PDB entry 4B0T | X-ray diffraction, 2.16 A resolution | chains A and B

# Chain A (and B)
Molecule: Pup--protein ligase
Organism: Corynebacterium glutamicum
Notes: EC 6.3.2.-; chain B of this document is another copy of the same molecule, construct and numbering; everything in this record applies to it too
UniProtKB: Q8NQE1 (PAFA_CORGL); residues 1-482 here = UniProt positions 1-482
Amino-acid sequence (493 residues; row label = number of the first residue in the row):
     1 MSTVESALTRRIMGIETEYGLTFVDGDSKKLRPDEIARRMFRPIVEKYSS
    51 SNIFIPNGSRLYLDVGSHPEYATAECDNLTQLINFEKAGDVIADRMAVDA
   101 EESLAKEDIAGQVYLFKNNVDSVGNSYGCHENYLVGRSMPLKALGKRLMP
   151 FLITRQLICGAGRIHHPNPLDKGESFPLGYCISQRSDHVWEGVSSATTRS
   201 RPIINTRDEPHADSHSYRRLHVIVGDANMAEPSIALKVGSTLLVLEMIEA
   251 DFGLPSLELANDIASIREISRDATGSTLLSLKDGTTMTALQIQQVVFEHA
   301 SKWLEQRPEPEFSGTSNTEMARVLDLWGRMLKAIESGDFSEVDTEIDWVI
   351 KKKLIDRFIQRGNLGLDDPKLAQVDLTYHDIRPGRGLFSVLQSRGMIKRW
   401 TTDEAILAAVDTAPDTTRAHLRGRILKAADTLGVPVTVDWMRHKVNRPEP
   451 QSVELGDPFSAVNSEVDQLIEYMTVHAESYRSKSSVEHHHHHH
Unresolved in the structure: 1, 26-31, 478-493 (chain B: 1, 26-30, 479-493)
Differences from the reference sequence: expression tag (483-493)
Ion coordination: Mg2+: Glu16 (together with ADP)
Small-molecule neighbours:
  - ADP (adenosine-5'-diphosphate), molecule 1: Ile12, Met13, Gly14, Ile15, Glu16, Asn446, Pro450
  - ADP, molecule 2: Asn52, Arg60, Ala72, Thr73, Ala74, Glu75, Asn132, Tyr133, Leu134, Asp208, Glu209, Pro210, His211, Ala212, Arg219, Arg418, Trp440, Pro458
Swiss-Prot annotation at these positions:
  - active site: Asp64 (Proton acceptor)
  - binding site (Mg(2+)): Glu16, Tyr62, Glu70
  - binding site (ATP): Arg60, Thr73, Trp440
  - mutagenesis: Glu16 (E16A: Abolishes pupylation), Glu18 (E18A: Abolishes pupylation), Arg60 (R60A: Abolishes pupylation), Asp64 (D64N: Abolishes pupylation), His68 (H68A: Nearly abolishes pupylation), His130 (H130A: Abolishes pupylation), Arg199 (R199A: Reduces pupylation), Arg201 (R201A: Highly reduces pupylation), His211 (H211A: Reduces pupylation), His221 (H221A: Abolishes pupylation), Leu354 (L354E: Highly reduces pupylation), Phe358 (F358E: Reduces pupylation), 2 further mutagenesis entries in UniProt
From the paper describing this entry:
  - binding site for ADP: Arg60, His211, Arg219, Arg418, Trp440
  - mutagenesis - R60A, W440A: abolished catalytic activity on PupE
  - mutagenesis - R199A, R201A, H211A: decreased catalytic activity
  - Mg2+ coordination: Glu16
  - mutagenesis - E16A, E18A: abolished catalytic activity
  - Mg2+ coordination through a water molecule: Glu70
  - mutagenesis - H130A, H221A: abolished catalytic activity on ligation
  - catalytic residues: Arg185, Arg201 (proposed by the authors, not directly observed)
  - mutagenesis - D64N: abolished catalytic activity on pupylation
  - mutagenesis - H68A: decreased catalytic activity on pupylation
  - catalytic residues: Asp64
  - mutagenesis - L376E: abolished catalytic activity on Pup

# How chain A and chain B interact
Contacting residue pairs - 288 pairs, chain A then chain B:
  Ser2(A) with Ala250(B); Asp251(B), hydrogen bond (backbone-backbone)
  Thr3(A) with Ala250(B), hydrogen bond (backbone-backbone)
  Val4(A) with Trp303(B), hydrophobic; Pro308(B)
  Ser6(A) with Glu249(B)
  Ala7(A) with Glu246(B); Glu249(B); Trp303(B), hydrophobic
  Leu8(A) with Leu134(B), hydrophobic; Gly136(B); Glu246(B); Glu249(B), hydrogen bond (backbone-side chain)
  Thr9(A) with Glu246(B); Arg307(B); Pro308(B); Pro310(B); Gly314(B); Thr315(B), hydrogen bond (backbone-backbone)
  Arg10(A) with Asp77(B), salt bridge; Phe312(B); Gly314(B); Thr416(B), hydrogen bond (side chain-backbone); Phe459(B), hydrogen bond (side chain-backbone)
  Arg11(A) with Cys76(B); Asp77(B); Leu134(B), hydrogen bond (side chain-backbone); Val135(B); Leu242(B); Leu245(B); Glu246(B); Glu249(B), salt bridge
  Ile12(A) with Glu75(B); Cys76(B); Tyr133(B); Leu134(B), hydrogen bond (backbone-backbone); Thr417(B); Pro458(B); Phe459(B), hydrophobic
  Met13(A) with Glu75(B); Cys76(B), hydrogen bond (backbone-backbone); Asn78(B); Leu79(B), hydrophobic; Leu82(B), hydrophobic; Asn132(B)
  Gly14(A) with Thr73(B); His130(B); Glu131(B); Asn132(B), hydrogen bond (backbone-backbone)
  Ile15(A) with Tyr71(B); Ala72(B); Thr73(B), hydrogen bond (backbone-backbone); Leu82(B), hydrophobic; Glu86(B); Cys129(B), hydrophobic; His130(B); Glu131(B)
  Glu16(A) with Arg60(B), salt bridge; Glu70(B); Tyr71(B); Ala72(B); Gly128(B); Cys129(B); His130(B), hydrogen bond (backbone-backbone); Asn132(B), hydrogen bond; His221(B), salt bridge
  Thr17(A) with Pro69(B); Glu70(B); Tyr71(B), hydrogen bond (backbone-backbone); Lys117(B); Gly128(B); Cys129(B)
  Glu18(A) with His68(B); Pro69(B); Glu70(B); Tyr127(B); Gly128(B), hydrogen bond (side chain-backbone)
  Tyr19(A) with His68(B); Pro69(B), hydrogen bond (backbone-backbone); Gly89(B); Asp90(B), hydrogen bond; Phe116(B); Lys117(B)
  Gly20(A) with Tyr114(B); Leu115(B); Phe116(B), hydrogen bond (backbone-backbone); Tyr127(B)
  Leu21(A) with Val113(B), hydrophobic; Tyr114(B); Leu115(B), hydrophobic
  Thr22(A) with Gln112(B); Val113(B); Tyr114(B), hydrogen bond (backbone-backbone); Phe116(B)
  Phe23(A) with Leu104(B), hydrophobic; Ile109(B), hydrophobic; Ala110(B); Gly111(B); Gln112(B)
  Val24(A) with Gly111(B); Gln112(B), hydrogen bond (backbone-backbone); Tyr114(B), hydrophobic
  Asp34(A) with Val65(B)
  Ile36(A) with Leu104(B), hydrophobic
  Arg38(A) with Glu46(B); Val65(B)
  Arg39(A) with Leu104(B); Glu107(B), salt bridge
  Met40(A) with Ala93(B); Met96(B), hydrophobic; Ala97(B); Ala100(B), hydrophobic; Leu115(B), hydrophobic
  Phe41(A) with Leu63(B), hydrophobic; Asp64(B); Met96(B), hydrophobic
  Arg42(A) with Arg42(B); Glu46(B), salt bridge
  Ile44(A) with Leu61(B), hydrophobic; Met96(B), hydrophobic
  Val45(A) with Val45(B), hydrophobic; Ile53(B), hydrophobic
  Glu46(A) with Arg38(B); Arg42(B), salt bridge
  Lys47(A) with Asp430(B)
  Tyr48(A) with Ile53(B), hydrophobic; Phe54(B); Ile55(B), hydrophobic; Pro56(B); Asp430(B), hydrogen bond
  Ser49(A) with Ser49(B)
  Ser50(A) with Thr437(B), hydrogen bond
  Ser51(A) with Pro435(B)
  Asn52(A) with Thr437(B), hydrogen bond; Asn446(B), hydrogen bond
  Ile53(A) with Ile44(B), hydrophobic; Val45(B), hydrophobic; Tyr48(B), hydrophobic
  Phe54(A) with Tyr48(B)
  Pro56(A) with Tyr48(B)
  Arg60(A) with Glu16(B), salt bridge
  Leu61(A) with Ile44(B), hydrophobic
  Tyr62(A) with Pro435(B); Arg447(B)
  Leu63(A) with Phe41(B), hydrophobic
  Asp64(A) with Phe41(B); Pro435(B)
  Val65(A) with Asp34(B); Arg38(B)
  Gly66(A) with Glu478(B)
  His68(A) with Glu18(B); Tyr19(B)
  Pro69(A) with Glu18(B); Tyr19(B), hydrogen bond (backbone-backbone)
  Glu70(A) with Glu16(B); Thr17(B); Glu18(B); Arg447(B), salt bridge
  Tyr71(A) with Ile15(B); Glu16(B); Thr17(B), hydrogen bond (backbone-backbone)
  Ala72(A) with Ile15(B); Glu16(B)
  Thr73(A) with Gly14(B); Ile15(B), hydrogen bond (backbone-backbone)
  Ala74(A) with Met13(B)
  Glu75(A) with Ile12(B); Met13(B)
  Cys76(A) with Arg11(B); Ile12(B); Met13(B), hydrogen bond (backbone-backbone)
  Asp77(A) with Arg10(B), salt bridge; Arg11(B); Met13(B)
  Asn78(A) with Met13(B)
  Leu79(A) with Met13(B)
  Leu82(A) with Gly14(B); Ile15(B), hydrophobic
  Glu86(A) with Ile15(B)
  Gly89(A) with Tyr19(B)
  Asp90(A) with Tyr19(B), hydrogen bond
  Met96(A) with Met40(B); Phe41(B), hydrophobic; Ile44(B), hydrophobic
  Ser103(A) with Arg39(B), hydrogen bond (backbone-side chain)
  Leu104(A) with Phe23(B), hydrophobic; Ile36(B), hydrophobic; Arg39(B)
  Glu107(A) with Arg39(B), salt bridge
  Ile109(A) with Leu31(B), hydrophobic
  Ala110(A) with Asp25(B)
  Gly111(A) with Phe23(B); Val24(B)
  Gln112(A) with Thr22(B); Phe23(B); Val24(B), hydrogen bond (backbone-backbone)
  Val113(A) with Leu21(B), hydrophobic; Thr22(B); Phe23(B), hydrophobic
  Tyr114(A) with Gly20(B); Leu21(B); Thr22(B), hydrogen bond (backbone-backbone); Val24(B), hydrophobic
  Leu115(A) with Gly20(B); Leu21(B), hydrophobic
  Phe116(A) with Tyr19(B); Gly20(B), hydrogen bond (backbone-backbone); Thr22(B)
  Lys117(A) with Thr17(B); Tyr19(B)
  Tyr127(A) with Glu18(B); Tyr19(B); Gly20(B)
  Gly128(A) with Glu16(B); Thr17(B); Glu18(B), hydrogen bond (backbone-side chain)
  Cys129(A) with Ile15(B), hydrophobic; Glu16(B); Thr17(B)
  His130(A) with Gly14(B); Ile15(B); Glu16(B), hydrogen bond (backbone-backbone)
  Glu131(A) with Gly14(B); Ile15(B)
  Asn132(A) with Met13(B); Gly14(B), hydrogen bond (backbone-backbone); Glu16(B), hydrogen bond
  Tyr133(A) with Ile12(B)
  Leu134(A) with Leu8(B), hydrophobic; Arg11(B), hydrogen bond (backbone-side chain); Ile12(B), hydrogen bond (backbone-backbone)
  Val135(A) with Arg11(B)
  Gly136(A) with Leu8(B)
  Thr198(A) with Val475(B); His476(B)
  Arg201(A) with Pro448(B)
  Asn205(A) with Glu449(B), hydrogen bond
  Glu209(A) with Lys444(B), salt bridge; Ser452(B)
  His221(A) with Glu16(B), salt bridge
  Leu242(A) with Arg11(B); Met13(B), hydrophobic
  Leu245(A) with Arg11(B)
  Glu246(A) with Ala7(B); Leu8(B); Thr9(B); Arg11(B)
  Glu249(A) with Ser6(B); Ala7(B); Leu8(B), hydrogen bond (side chain-backbone); Arg11(B), salt bridge
  Ala250(A) with Ser2(B); Thr3(B), hydrogen bond (backbone-backbone)
  Asp251(A) with Ser2(B), hydrogen bond (backbone-backbone)
  Trp303(A) with Val4(B), hydrophobic; Ala7(B), hydrophobic
  Arg307(A) with Thr9(B)
  Pro308(A) with Val4(B); Thr9(B)
  Pro310(A) with Thr9(B)
  Phe312(A) with Arg10(B)
  Gly314(A) with Thr9(B); Arg10(B)
  Thr315(A) with Thr9(B), hydrogen bond (backbone-backbone)
  Ile381(A) with Tyr19(B), hydrophobic
  Thr416(A) with Arg10(B), hydrogen bond (backbone-side chain)
  Thr417(A) with Ile12(B)
  Asp430(A) with Lys47(B), salt bridge; Tyr48(B), hydrogen bond
  Pro435(A) with Tyr62(B); Asp64(B)
  Thr437(A) with Ser50(B), hydrogen bond
  Arg442(A) with Asp439(B), salt bridge; Arg442(B)
  Lys444(A) with Asn52(B)
  Asn446(A) with Asn52(B), hydrogen bond
  Arg447(A) with Tyr62(B); Glu70(B), salt bridge
  Glu449(A) with Asn205(B)
  Pro450(A) with Glu209(B)
  Ser452(A) with Glu209(B)
  Pro458(A) with Ile12(B)
  Phe459(A) with Arg10(B), hydrogen bond (backbone-side chain); Arg11(B); Ile12(B), hydrophobic
  Val475(A) with Thr198(B); Arg199(B)
  His476(A) with Arg199(B)
Interface residues without a listed pair, chain A (136 interface residues in all): Asp25, Ile55, Ser67, Ala93, Ala97, Ala100, Asn118, Asp208, His211, Val238, Phe252, Gln306, Ser313, Gly433
Interface residues without a listed pair, chain B (136 interface residues in all): Ala37, Ser51, Ala74, Ser103, Asn118, Asp208, Val238, Gln306, Ser313, Ile381, Pro450

# Overview
Chain A and chain B each contribute 136 residues to their interface, with 49 hydrogen bonds and 17 salt
bridges. Polar contacts include Arg10(A)-Asp77(B), Arg11(A)-Glu249(B) and Glu16(A)-Arg60(B). Chain A binds
ADP. From the paper: catalytic residues Arg185(A), Arg201(A) and Asp64(A); R199A, R201A and H211A of chain A
reduce catalytic activity; 12 substitutions were tested in all.
Chain A and chain B are both Pup--protein ligase (Corynebacterium glutamicum); the structure, Structure of the
Pup Ligase PafA of the Prokaryotic Ubiquitin-like Modification Pathway in Complex with ADP, was determined by
X-ray diffraction, deposited together with 4B0R and 4B0S.
